Entry 4WLW (X-ray diffraction, 2.80 A resolution); this record covers chains A and X of the 3 polymer chains in the assembly.

== Chain A ==
Molecule: HTH-type transcriptional regulator CueR
Organism: Escherichia coli
UniProtKB: P0A9G4 (CUER_ECOLI); numbering as in UniProt (aligned over 2-135)
Chain sequence (135 residues; numbered 1 to 135; the number before each row is that of its first residue):
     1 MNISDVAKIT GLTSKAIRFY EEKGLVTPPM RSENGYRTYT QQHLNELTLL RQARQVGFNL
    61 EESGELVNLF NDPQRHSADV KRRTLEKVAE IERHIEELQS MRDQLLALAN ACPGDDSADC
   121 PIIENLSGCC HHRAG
Not modelled in the structure: 131-135
Modified positions: Mse1 (selenomethionine); Mse30 (selenomethionine; parent Met); Mse101 (selenomethionine; parent Met)
Differences from the reference sequence: initiating methionine (1)
Metal / ion sites: silver ion: Cys112, Cys120
What the authors report for this chain:
  - binding site for DNA non-template strand (5-d(*dgp*dap*dcp*dcp *dtp*dtp*dcp*dcp*dcp*dcp*dtp*dtp*dgp*dcp*dtp*dgp*dgp*dap *dap*dgp*dgp*dtp*dc)-3 (chain X): Lys15, Arg18, Phe19, Tyr36
  - specificity-determining residues: Lys15 (proposed by the authors, not directly observed)
  - conformationally variable residues (side-chain flip): Phe70, Arg75, His76, Ser77
  - allosteric site: Arg75
  - self-association interface (contacts with another copy of this molecule); pairs are residue here / residue on that copy: Arg75-Ala118 (hydrogen bond), Ile122, Ile123, Leu126
  - silver ion coordination: Cys112, Cys120

== Chain X ==
Molecule: DNA non-template strand (5-d(*dgp*dap*dcp*dcp *dtp*dtp*dcp*dcp*dcp*dcp*dtp*dtp*dgp*dcp*dtp*dgp*dgp*dap *dap*dgp*dgp*dtp*dc)-3
Sequence (23 nucleotides; numbered 1 to 23; the number before each row is that of its first residue):
     1 GACCTTCCCC TTGCTGGAAG GTC

== Interface between chain A and chain X ==
Pairs across the interface (17; chain A residue first):
  Thr13(A) with DT15(X), hydrogen bond to the phosphate
  Lys15(A) with DT15(X), base contact; DG16(X), hydrogen bond to the base; DG17(X), hydrogen bond to the base
  Ala16(A) with DC14(X), sugar contact; DT15(X), phosphate contact
  Phe19(A) with DG13(X), base contact; DC14(X), base contact
  Tyr20(A) with DC14(X), hydrogen bond to the phosphate
  Asn34(A) with DC23(X), hydrogen bond to the phosphate
  Tyr36(A) with DG21(X), hydrogen bond to the base; DT22(X), hydrogen bond to the sugar; DC23(X), sugar contact
  Arg54(A) with DG13(X), sugar contact; DC14(X), salt bridge to the phosphate
  Asn59(A) with DG13(X), phosphate contact
  Leu60(A) with DG13(X), phosphate contact

== In short ==
Chain A and chain X form an interface of 10 and 8 residues respectively; the contacts include 7 hydrogen bonds
and 1 salt bridge. Among the polar pairs are Lys15(A)-DG16(X), Lys15(A)-DG17(X) and Tyr36(A)-DG21(X). The
paper reports a binding site for DNA non-template strand (5-d(*dgp*dap*dcp*dcp
*dtp*dtp*dcp*dcp*dcp*dcp*dtp*dtp*dgp*dcp*dtp*dgp*dgp*dap *dap*dgp*dgp*dtp*dc)-3 (chain X) at Lys15(A),
Arg18(A) and Phe19(A) among others; silver ion coordination by Cys112(A) and Cys120(A).
Here chain A is HTH-type transcriptional regulator CueR (Escherichia coli) and chain X is DNA non-template
strand (5-d(*dgp*dap*dcp*dcp *dtp*dtp*dcp*dcp*dcp*dcp*dtp*dtp*dgp*dcp*dtp*dgp*dgp*dap *dap*dgp*dgp*dtp*dc)-3.
Entry 4WLW (Crystal structure of the ag(i) (activator) form of E. coli cuer, a copper efflux regulator, bound
...) was determined by X-ray diffraction together with 4WLS from the same study.
